PDB entry 4H4O | X-ray diffraction, 2.90 A resolution | chains A and B

# Chain A
Protein: Reverse transcriptase/ribonuclease H, Exoribonuclease H, p66 RT
Source organism: Human immunodeficiency virus type 1 BH10
Notes: EC 2.7.7.49, 2.7.7.7, 3.1.26.13, 3.1.13.2; fragment: HIV-1 Reverse Transcriptase, p66 Subunit
UniProtKB: P03366 (POL_HV1B1); residues 1-555 here correspond to UniProt positions 600-1154 (UniProt number = residue number + 599)
Amino-acid sequence (557 residues; numbered -1 to 555; the number before each row is that of its first residue; numbers below 1 keep their minus sign (Met-1 is residue -1)):
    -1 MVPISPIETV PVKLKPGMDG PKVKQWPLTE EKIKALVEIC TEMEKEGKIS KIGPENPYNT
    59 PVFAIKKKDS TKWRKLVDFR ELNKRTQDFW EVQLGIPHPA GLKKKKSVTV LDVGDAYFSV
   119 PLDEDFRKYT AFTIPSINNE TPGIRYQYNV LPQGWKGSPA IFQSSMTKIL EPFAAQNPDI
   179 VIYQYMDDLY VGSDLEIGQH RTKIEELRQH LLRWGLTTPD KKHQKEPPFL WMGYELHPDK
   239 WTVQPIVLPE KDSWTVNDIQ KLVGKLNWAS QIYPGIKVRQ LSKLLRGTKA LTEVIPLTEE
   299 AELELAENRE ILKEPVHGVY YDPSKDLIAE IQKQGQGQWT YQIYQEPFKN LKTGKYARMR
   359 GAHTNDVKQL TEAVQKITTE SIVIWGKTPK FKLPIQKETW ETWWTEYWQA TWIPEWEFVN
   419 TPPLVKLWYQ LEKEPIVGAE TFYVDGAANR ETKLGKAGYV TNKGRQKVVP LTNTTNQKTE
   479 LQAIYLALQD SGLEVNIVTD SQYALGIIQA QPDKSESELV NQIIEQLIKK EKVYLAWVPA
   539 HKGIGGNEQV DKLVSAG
Disordered / not traced: -1, 549-555
Differences from the reference sequence: initiating methionine (-1); expression tag (0); engineered mutation Ala172 (Lys771 in P03366), Ala173 (Lys772 in P03366), Ser280 (Cys879 in P03366)
Residues lining bound ligands: 506 ((2E)-3-(3-{2-[2-(2,4-dioxo-3,4-dihydropyrimidin-1(2H)-yl)ethoxy]-4-fluorophenoxy}-5-fluorophenyl)prop-2-enenitrile): Pro95, Leu100, Lys101, Lys102, Lys103, Lys104, Val106, Val108, Val179, Tyr181, Tyr188, Val189, Gly190, Phe227, Trp229, Leu234, His235, Pro236, Tyr318
Swiss-Prot annotation at these positions:
  - region: Phe227 to His235 (RT 'primer grip')
  - motif: Trp398 to Trp414 (Tryptophan repeat motif)
  - binding site (Mg(2+)): Asp110, Asp185, Asp186, Asp443, Glu478, Asp498, Asp549
  - site: Trp401 (Essential for RT p66/p51 heterodimerization), Trp414 (Essential for RT p66/p51 heterodimerization), Phe440, Tyr441 (Cleavage)
From the paper describing this entry:
  - conformationally variable residues (side-chain flip): Tyr181
  - binding site for 506: Pro95, Leu100, Lys102, Lys103, Val106, Val108, Tyr181, Tyr188, Phe227, Trp229, Leu234, Pro236, Tyr318

# Chain B
Protein: Reverse transcriptase/ribonuclease H, Exoribonuclease H, p51 RT
Source organism: Human immunodeficiency virus type 1
Notes: EC 2.7.7.49, 2.7.7.7, 3.1.26.13, 3.1.13.2; fragment: HIV-1 Reverse Transcriptase, p51 Subunit
UniProtKB: P03366 (POL_HV1B1); residues 1-428 here correspond to UniProt positions 600-1027 (UniProt number = residue number + 599)
Amino-acid sequence (428 residues; row label = number of the first residue in the row):
     1 PISPIETVPV KLKPGMDGPK VKQWPLTEEK IKALVEICTE MEKEGKISKI GPENPYNTPV
    61 FAIKKKDSTK WRKLVDFREL NKRTQDFWEV QLGIPHPAGL KKKKSVTVLD VGDAYFSVPL
   121 DEDFRKYTAF TIPSINNETP GIRYQYNVLP QGWKGSPAIF QSSMTKILEP FKKQNPDIVI
   181 YQYMDDLYVG SDLEIGQHRT KIEELRQHLL RWGLTTPDKK HQKEPPFLWM GYELHPDKWT
   241 VQPIVLPEKD SWTVNDIQKL VGKLNWASQI YPGIKVRQLS KLLRGTKALT EVIPLTEEAE
   301 LELAENREIL KEPVHGVYYD PSKDLIAEIQ KQGQGQWTYQ IYQEPFKNLK TGKYARMRGA
   361 HTNDVKQLTE AVQKITTESI VIWGKTPKFK LPIQKETWET WWTEYWQATW IPEWEFVNTP
   421 PLVKLWYQ
Differences from the reference sequence: engineered mutation Ser280 (Cys879 in P03366)
Swiss-Prot annotation at these positions:
  - region: Phe227 to His235 (RT 'primer grip')
  - motif: Trp398 to Trp414 (Tryptophan repeat motif)
  - binding site (Mg(2+)): Asp110, Asp185, Asp186
  - site (Essential for RT p66/p51 heterodimerization): Trp401, Trp414

# Interface between chain A and chain B
Residue-residue contacts (94):
  Val8(A) with Pro52(B), hydrophobic; Glu53(B)
  Pro9(A) with Glu53(B)
  Gln85(A) with Glu53(B), hydrogen bond (side chain-backbone)
  Asp86(A) with Lys20(B), salt bridge; Pro55(B)
  Phe87(A) with Pro52(B); Pro55(B)
  Trp88(A) with Pro52(B), hydrogen bond (backbone-backbone); Asn54(B); Pro55(B); Gly141(B); Arg143(B)
  Gln91(A) with Asn137(B)
  Gly93(A) with Asn137(B)
  Pro95(A) with Asn136(B); Asn137(B)
  His96(A) with Asn136(B), hydrogen bond (backbone-side chain)
  Gly99(A) with Asn136(B); Glu138(B)
  Lys101(A) with Glu138(B), salt bridge
  Ala158(A) with Pro52(B), hydrophobic
  Gln161(A) with Pro140(B)
  Ser162(A) with Pro52(B)
  Tyr181(A) with Glu138(B), hydrogen bond
  Gln373(A) with Gln394(B); Glu396(B), hydrogen bond (side chain-backbone); Thr397(B); Thr400(B); Trp401(B)
  Thr376(A) with Trp401(B)
  Ile380(A) with Pro25(B), hydrophobic; Leu26(B)
  Val381(A) with Pro25(B), hydrophobic; Ile135(B); Asn136(B), hydrogen bond (backbone-backbone)
  Ile382(A) with Ile135(B); Asn136(B)
  Trp383(A) with Ile135(B)
  Gly384(A) with Thr27(B); Glu28(B), hydrogen bond (backbone-backbone); Ile135(B)
  Thr386(A) with Trp401(B)
  Trp402(A) with Lys331(B), hydrogen bond (backbone-side chain); Asp364(B)
  Tyr405(A) with Lys331(B), hydrogen bond (backbone-side chain)
  Trp406(A) with Lys331(B); Val417(B); Asn418(B); Pro420(B)
  Gln407(A) with Lys331(B); Pro392(B); Ile393(B); Gln394(B); Val417(B); Asn418(B)
  Ala408(A) with Trp337(B), hydrophobic; Asp364(B); Pro392(B), hydrogen bond (backbone-backbone); Ile393(B)
  Thr409(A) with Asp364(B)
  Trp410(A) with Asn363(B); Trp401(B)
  Pro433(A) with Asn255(B); Thr290(B)
  Ile434(A) with Thr290(B)
  Val435(A) with Thr290(B)
  Thr439(A) with Lys287(B); Ala288(B); Leu289(B), hydrogen bond (side chain-backbone)
  Tyr441(A) with Gln258(B); Lys287(B), hydrogen bond (side chain-backbone)
  Thr459(A) with Thr286(B)
  Asn460(A) with Thr286(B); Lys287(B); Ala288(B)
  Asn494(A) with Leu289(B)
  Val496(A) with Leu289(B), hydrophobic
  Leu503(A) with Leu422(B), hydrophobic
  Tyr532(A) with Asn255(B), hydrogen bond; Lys259(B); Leu289(B), hydrophobic
  Ala534(A) with Lys259(B)
  Trp535(A) with Lys259(B); Leu422(B), hydrophobic; Trp426(B), hydrophobic
  Val536(A) with Gln258(B)
  Pro537(A) with Gly262(B)
  Lys540(A) with Asn265(B)
  Gly541(A) with Arg284(B)
  Ile542(A) with Ser280(B); Leu283(B); Arg284(B)
  Gly543(A) with Leu283(B)
Other interface residues (no listed pair), chain A (59 interface residues in all): Ile94, Leu100, Ile159, Thr165, Glu370, Thr377, Thr403, Val458, Glu546
Other interface residues (no listed pair), chain B (51 interface residues in all): Asp17, Thr131, Val254, Val261, Val365, Thr419

# Summary
59 residues of chain A face 51 of chain B across their interface; the contacts include 13 hydrogen bonds and 2
salt bridges. Polar contacts include Asp86(A)-Lys20(B), Lys101(A)-Glu138(B) and Gln85(A)-Glu53(B). Chain A
binds compound 506. The paper reports a binding site for 506 at Pro95(A), Leu100(A) and Lys102(A) among
others; conformational variability at Tyr181(A).
Chain A is Reverse transcriptase/ribonuclease H, Exoribonuclease H, p66 RT (Human immunodeficiency virus type
1 BH10) and chain B is Reverse transcriptase/ribonuclease H, Exoribonuclease H, p51 RT (Human immunodeficiency
virus type 1); the structure, Crystal Structure of HIV-1 Reverse Transcriptase (RT) in Complex with
(E)-3-(3-(2-(2-(2,4-dioxo-3,4-dihydropyrimidin-1(2H)-yl)ethoxy)- 4-fluorophenoxy)-5-fluorophenyl)acrylonitrile
(JLJ506), A Non-nucleoside inhibitor, was determined by X-ray diffraction together with 4H4M from the same
study.
